PDB entry 8PET | electron microscopy, 2.60 A resolution | chains E and F of the 6 polymer chains in the assembly

# Chain E
Molecule: Gamma-aminobutyric acid receptor subunit beta-3
Organism: Homo sapiens
Reference sequence: P28472 (GBRB3_HUMAN); the construct has insertions or renumbered stretches relative to UniProt, so the offset changes along the chain: 1-309 = UniProt 26-334; 333-423 = UniProt 335-425; 426-473 = UniProt 426-473
Chain sequence (490 residues; each row starts with the number of its first residue; note: 23 numbers in that range are skipped by the numbering (no residue carries them; nothing is unmodelled there); numbers below 1 keep their minus sign (Met-39 is residue -39)):
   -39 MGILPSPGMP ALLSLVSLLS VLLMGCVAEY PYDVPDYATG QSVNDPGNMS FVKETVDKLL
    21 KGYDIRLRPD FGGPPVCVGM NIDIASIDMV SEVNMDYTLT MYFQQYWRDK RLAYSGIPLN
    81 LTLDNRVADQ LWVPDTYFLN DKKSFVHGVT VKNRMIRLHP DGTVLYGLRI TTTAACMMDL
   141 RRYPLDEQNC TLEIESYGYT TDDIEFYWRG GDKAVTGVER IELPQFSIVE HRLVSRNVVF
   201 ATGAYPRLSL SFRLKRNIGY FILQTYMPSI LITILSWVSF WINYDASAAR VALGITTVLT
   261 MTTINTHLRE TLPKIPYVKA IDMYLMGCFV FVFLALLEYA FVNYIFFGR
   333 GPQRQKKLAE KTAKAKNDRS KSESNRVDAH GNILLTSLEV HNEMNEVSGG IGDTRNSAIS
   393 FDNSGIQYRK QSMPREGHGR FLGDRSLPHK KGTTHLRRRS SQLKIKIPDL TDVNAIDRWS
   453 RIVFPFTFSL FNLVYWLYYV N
Disordered / not traced: -39 to 8, 333-443, 473
Sequence notes: initiating methionine (-39); expression tag (-38 to 0); insertion (424-425)
UniProt features mapped onto this chain:
  - binding site (benzamidine): Asp95 to Tyr97, Glu155 to Tyr157, Phe200
  - binding site (4-aminobutanoate): Tyr97, Glu155, Tyr157, Thr202
  - binding site (histamine): Tyr97, Ser156, Tyr157, Thr202
  - glycosylation (N-linked (GlcNAc...) asparagine): Asn8, Asn80, Asn149
Cystine bridges: Cys136-Cys150
Glycans and other covalent adducts: N-acetylglucosamine (NAG) linked to Asn80; glycan linked to Asn149
Bound ions: Zn2+: His267 (shared with 1 residue of chain B; 1 residue of chain D)

# Chain F
Molecule: Nanobody Nb25
Organism: Lama glama
Notes: antibody fragment or engineered binder
Chain sequence (135 residues; row label = number of the first residue in the row):
     1 QVQLQESGGG LVQAGGSLRL SCAASGHTFN YPIMGWFRQA PGKEREFVGA ISWSGGSTSY
    61 ADSVKDRFTI SRDNAKNTVY LEMNNLKPED TAVYYCAAKG RYSGGLYYPT NYDYWGQGTQ
   121 VTVSSHHHHH HEPEA
Disordered / not traced: 125-135
Cystine bridges: Cys22-Cys96

# Chain E / chain F interface
Residue-residue contacts (23):
  Leu99(E) - Tyr102(F)  hydrophobic
  Asn100(E) - Tyr102(F)
  Ala135(E) - Tyr102(F)
  Met137(E) - Phe29(F)
  Met137(E) - Arg101(F)
  Met138(E) - Phe29(F)
  Asp139(E) - Phe29(F)
  Arg141(E) - Trp53(F)
  Arg141(E) - Asn74(F)
  Asn149(E) - Asn30(F)
  Arg196(E) - Thr110(F)
  Arg196(E) - Asn111(F)
  Arg196(E) - Asp113(F)  salt bridge
  Val198(E) - Ser103(F)
  Val198(E) - Gly104(F)
  Val198(E) - Asn111(F)
  Val199(E) - Gly105(F)
  Val199(E) - Tyr108(F)
  Val199(E) - Asn111(F)  hydrogen bond (backbone-side chain)
  Phe200(E) - Gly104(F)
  Phe200(E) - Tyr108(F)  hydrogen bond (backbone-side chain)
  Ala201(E) - Tyr108(F)
  Arg207(E) - Tyr102(F)  hydrogen bond (side chain-backbone)
Interface residues without a listed pair, chain E (17 interface residues in all): Thr151, Glu153, Asn197

# Summary
17 residues of chain E face 13 of chain F across their interface; the contacts include 3 hydrogen bonds and 1
salt bridge. Among the polar pairs are Arg196(E)-Asp113(F), Val199(E)-Asn111(F) and Phe200(E)-Tyr108(F).
N-acetylglucosamine is covalently linked to Asn80(E).
Chain E is Gamma-aminobutyric acid receptor subunit beta-3 (Homo sapiens) and chain F is Nanobody Nb25 (Lama
glama); the structure, Cryo-EM structure of the full-length human alpha1beta3 GABA(A) receptor (babba
arrangement) in complex with nanobody Nb25 ..., was determined by electron microscopy.
